9DJU - chains A and C; structure by electron microscopy, 4.00 A resolution.

# Chain A
Name: Dynein heavy chain, cytoplasmic
Source organism: Saccharomyces cerevisiae
UniProtKB: P36022 (DYHC_YEAST); numbering as in UniProt (aligned over 1219-4092)
Sequence (2875 residues; row label = number of the first residue in the row):
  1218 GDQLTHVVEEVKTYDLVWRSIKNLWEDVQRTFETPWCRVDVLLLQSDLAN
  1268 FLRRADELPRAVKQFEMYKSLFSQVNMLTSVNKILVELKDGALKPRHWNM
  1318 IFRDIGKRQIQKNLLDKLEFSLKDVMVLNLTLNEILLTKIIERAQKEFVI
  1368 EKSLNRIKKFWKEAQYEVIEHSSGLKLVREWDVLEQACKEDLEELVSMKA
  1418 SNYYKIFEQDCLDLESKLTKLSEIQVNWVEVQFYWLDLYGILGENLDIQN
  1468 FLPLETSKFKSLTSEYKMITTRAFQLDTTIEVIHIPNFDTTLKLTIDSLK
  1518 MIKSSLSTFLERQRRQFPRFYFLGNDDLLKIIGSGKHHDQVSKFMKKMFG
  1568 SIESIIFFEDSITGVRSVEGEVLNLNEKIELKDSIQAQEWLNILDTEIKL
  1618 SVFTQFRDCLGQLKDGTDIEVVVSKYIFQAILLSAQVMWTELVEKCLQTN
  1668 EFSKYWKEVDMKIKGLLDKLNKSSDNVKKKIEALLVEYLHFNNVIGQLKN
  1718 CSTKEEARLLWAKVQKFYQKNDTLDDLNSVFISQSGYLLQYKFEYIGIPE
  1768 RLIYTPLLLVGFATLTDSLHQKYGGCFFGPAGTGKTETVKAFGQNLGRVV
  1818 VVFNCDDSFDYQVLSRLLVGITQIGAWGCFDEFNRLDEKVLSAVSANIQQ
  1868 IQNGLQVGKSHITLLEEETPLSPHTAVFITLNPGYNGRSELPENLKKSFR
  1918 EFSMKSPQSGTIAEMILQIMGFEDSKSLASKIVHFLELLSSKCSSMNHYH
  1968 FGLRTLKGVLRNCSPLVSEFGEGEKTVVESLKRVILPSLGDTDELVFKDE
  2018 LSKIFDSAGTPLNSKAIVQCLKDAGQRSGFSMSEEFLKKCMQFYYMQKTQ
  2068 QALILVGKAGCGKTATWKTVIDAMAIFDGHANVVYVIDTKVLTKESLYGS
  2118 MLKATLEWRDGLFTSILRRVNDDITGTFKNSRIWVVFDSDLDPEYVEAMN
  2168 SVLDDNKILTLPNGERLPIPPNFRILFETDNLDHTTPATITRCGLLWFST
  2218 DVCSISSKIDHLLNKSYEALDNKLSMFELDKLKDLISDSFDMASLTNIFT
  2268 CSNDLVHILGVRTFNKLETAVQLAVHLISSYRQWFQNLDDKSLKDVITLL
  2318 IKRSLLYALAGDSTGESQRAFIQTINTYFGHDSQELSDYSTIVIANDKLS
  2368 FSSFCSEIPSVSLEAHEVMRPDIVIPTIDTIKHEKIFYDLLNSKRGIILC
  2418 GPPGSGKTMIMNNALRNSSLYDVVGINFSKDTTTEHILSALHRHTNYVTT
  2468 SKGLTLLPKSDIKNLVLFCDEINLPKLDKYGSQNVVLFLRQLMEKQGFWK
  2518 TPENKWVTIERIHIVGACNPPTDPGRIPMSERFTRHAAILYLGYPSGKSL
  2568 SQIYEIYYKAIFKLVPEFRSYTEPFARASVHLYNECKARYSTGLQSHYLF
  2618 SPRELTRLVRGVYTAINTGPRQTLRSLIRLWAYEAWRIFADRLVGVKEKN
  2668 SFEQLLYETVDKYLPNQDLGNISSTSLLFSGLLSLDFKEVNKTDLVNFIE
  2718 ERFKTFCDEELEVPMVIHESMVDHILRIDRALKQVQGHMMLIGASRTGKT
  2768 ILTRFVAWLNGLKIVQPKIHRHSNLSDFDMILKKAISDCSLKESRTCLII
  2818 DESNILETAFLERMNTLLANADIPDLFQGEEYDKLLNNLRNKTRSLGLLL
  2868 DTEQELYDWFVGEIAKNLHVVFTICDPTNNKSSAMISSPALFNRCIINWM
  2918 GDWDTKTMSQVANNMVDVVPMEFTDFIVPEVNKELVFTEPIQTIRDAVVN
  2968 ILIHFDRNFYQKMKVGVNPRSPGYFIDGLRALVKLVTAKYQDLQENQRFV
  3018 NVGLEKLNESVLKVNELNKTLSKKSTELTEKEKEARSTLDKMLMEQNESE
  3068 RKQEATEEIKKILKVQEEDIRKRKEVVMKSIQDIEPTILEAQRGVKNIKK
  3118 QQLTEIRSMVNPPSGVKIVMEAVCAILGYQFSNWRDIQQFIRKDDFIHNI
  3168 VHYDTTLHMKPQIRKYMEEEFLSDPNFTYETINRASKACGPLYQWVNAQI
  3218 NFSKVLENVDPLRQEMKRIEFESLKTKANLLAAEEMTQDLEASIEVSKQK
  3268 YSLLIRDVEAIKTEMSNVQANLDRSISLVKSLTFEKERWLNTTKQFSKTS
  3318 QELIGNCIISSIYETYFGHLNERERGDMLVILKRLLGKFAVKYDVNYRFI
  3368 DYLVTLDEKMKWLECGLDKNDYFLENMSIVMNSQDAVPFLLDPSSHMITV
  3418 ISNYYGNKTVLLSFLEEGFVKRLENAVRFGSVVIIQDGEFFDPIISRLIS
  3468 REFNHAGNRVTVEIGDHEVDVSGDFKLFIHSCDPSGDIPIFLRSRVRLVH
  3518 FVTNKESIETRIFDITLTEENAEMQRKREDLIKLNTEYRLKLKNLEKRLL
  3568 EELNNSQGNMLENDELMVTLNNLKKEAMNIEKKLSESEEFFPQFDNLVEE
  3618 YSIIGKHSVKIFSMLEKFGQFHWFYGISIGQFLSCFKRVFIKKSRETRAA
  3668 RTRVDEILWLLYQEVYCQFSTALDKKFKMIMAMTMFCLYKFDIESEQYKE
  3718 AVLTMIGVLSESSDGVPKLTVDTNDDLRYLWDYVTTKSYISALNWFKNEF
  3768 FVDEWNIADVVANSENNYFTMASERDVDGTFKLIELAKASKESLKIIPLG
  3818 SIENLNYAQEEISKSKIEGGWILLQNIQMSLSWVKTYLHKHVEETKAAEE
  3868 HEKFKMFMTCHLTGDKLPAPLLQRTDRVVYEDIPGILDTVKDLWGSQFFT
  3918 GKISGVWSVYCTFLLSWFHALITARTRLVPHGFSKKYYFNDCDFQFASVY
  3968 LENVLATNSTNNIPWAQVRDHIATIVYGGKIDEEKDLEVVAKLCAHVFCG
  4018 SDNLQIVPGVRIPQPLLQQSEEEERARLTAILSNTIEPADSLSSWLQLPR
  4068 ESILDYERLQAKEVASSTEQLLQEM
Disordered / not traced: 1218-1369, 1407-1424, 1468-1472, 1493-1504, 1903-1904, 2025-2030, 2238-2243, 2362-2365, 2467-2469, 2682-2685, 2787, 2861-2868, 2895-2897, 2942-2959, 2981-2984, 3026-3297, 3432-3434, 3459, 3474-3476, 3502-3504, 3574-3581, 3660-3668, 3738-3740, 3861-3866, 3917-3919, 4092
Construct notes: expression tag (1218); conflict Phe1575 (Leu in P36022), Ser1578 (Phe in P36022), Glu1668 (Gln in P36022), Val1777 (Ile in P36022), Val1984 (Ile in P36022), Val2936 (Ile in P36022), Gln3266 (Arg in P36022), Gly3343 (Ala in P36022), Val3444 (Ile in P36022), Arg3556 (Lys in P36022), Asp3742 (Asn in P36022), Val3895 (Phe in P36022), Asp4072 (Asn in P36022)
Residues lining bound ligands:
  - ADP (adenosine-5'-diphosphate), molecule 1: Leu1769, Ile1770, Thr1772, Ala1798, Gly1799, Thr1800, Gly1801, Lys1802, Thr1803, Glu1804, Asp1848, Glu1849, Asn1899, Pro1924, Ile1929, Leu1970, Arg1971, Lys1974
  - ADP, molecule 2: Pro2388, Ile2392, Pro2420, Gly2421, Ser2422, Gly2423, Lys2424, Thr2425, Met2426, Pro2562, Ile2570, Pro2619, Arg2620, Thr2623, Ala2907, Arg2911
  - ADP, molecule 3: Met2732, Val2733, His2735, Gly2760, Ala2761, Ser2762, Arg2763, Thr2764, Gly2765, Lys2766, Thr2767, Ile2768, Thr2890, Cys2892, Trp2920, Ile2993, Arg3512
  - ATP (adenosine-5'-triphosphate): Phe2047, Ser2048, Gly2074, Lys2075, Ala2076, Gly2077, Cys2078, Gly2079, Lys2080, Thr2081, Ala2082, Asp2155, Glu2195, Thr2196, Asp2197, Val2219, Cys2220, Ser2224, Lys2225, His2228, Glu2285, Arg2507, Glu2511, Arg2549, Arg2552, His2553
Curated features (UniProtKB/Swiss-Prot):
  - binding site (ATP): Gly1796 to Thr1803, Gly2074 to Thr2081, Gly2418 to Thr2425, Gly2760 to Thr2767
What the authors report for this chain:
  - mutagenesis - D2868K: increased catalytic activity
  - mutagenesis - D2868K: unchanged binding to Lis1 (citing earlier work)

# Chain C
Name: Nuclear distribution protein PAC1
Source organism: Saccharomyces cerevisiae
UniProtKB: P39946 (LIS1_YEAST); residues 1-494 here = UniProt positions 1-494
Sequence (495 residues; numbered 0 to 494; the number before each row is that of its first residue; numbering starts at 0):
     0 GMTNWQQQLPLTDTQKNELDKSVLRYLNWNYKQTVRHEHAQDYESVRHAI
    50 VTLSGFLLQESVDRQEFISNNDTSNESMVDIDELLLPKKWNSIVRLQKKI
   100 IELEQNTETLVSQIKDLNTQVSELAQFKPTTSNGTSAHNVLKWIPRNLPS
   150 CLINVESSVTSVKLHPNLPIVFVATDHGKLYAFDLFNYTIPLASLQSHTK
   200 AITSMDVLFTNYTNSSKKNYLVIVTASKDLQIHVFKWVSEECKFQQIRSL
   250 LGHEHIVSAVKIWQKNNDVHIASCSRDQTVKIWDFHNGWSLKTFQPHSQW
   300 VRSIDVLGDYIISGSHDTTLRLTHWPSGNGLSVGTGHEFPIEKVKFIHFI
   350 EDSPEIRFRTPSTDRYKNWGMQYCVSASRDRTIKIWEIPLPTLMAHRAPI
   400 PNPTDSNFRCVLTLKGHLSWVRDISIRGQYLFSCADDKSVRCWDLNTGQC
   450 LHVWEKLHTGFVNCLDLDVDFDSNVTPRQMMVTGGLDCKSNVFMR
Disordered / not traced: 0-138, 211-217, 238-240, 262-269, 350-355, 392-397
Construct notes: expression tag (0)
What the authors report for this chain:
  - mutagenesis - R275A/R301A/R378A/W419A/K437A: abolished catalytic activity with Dynein heavy chain, cytoplasmic (chain A)
  - mutagenesis - R275A/R301A/R378A/W419A/K437A: abolished binding to Dynein heavy chain, cytoplasmic (chain A) (citing earlier work)

# Interface between chain A and chain C
Pairs across the interface (13; chain A residue first):
  Leu2700(A) - Leu417(C)
  Ser2701(A) - Leu417(C)
  Leu2702(A) - Leu417(C)
  Asn2714(A) - Phe460(C)
  Phe2715(A) - Phe460(C)
  Glu2718(A) - Phe460(C)
  Arg2719(A) - Trp419(C)
  Thr2722(A) - Arg378(C)  hydrogen bond
  Asp2725(A) - Arg275(C)  hydrogen bond (backbone-side chain)
  Glu2726(A) - Arg301(C)  salt bridge
  Trp2775(A) - Arg378(C)
  Leu2776(A) - Trp419(C)  hydrophobic
  His3472(A) - Arg275(C)
Interface residues without a listed pair, chain A (15 interface residues in all): Leu2699, Lys2721
Interface residues without a listed pair, chain C (9 interface residues in all): Phe338, Ser418, Leu485

# Summary
15 residues of chain A and 9 residues of chain C are in contact, with 2 hydrogen bonds and 1 salt bridge.
Polar pairs include Glu2726(A)-Arg301(C), Thr2722(A)-Arg378(C) and Asp2725(A)-Arg275(C). The paper reports
that D2868K of chain A increases catalytic activity; R275A/R301A/R378A/W419A/K437A of chain C abolish
catalytic activity with Dynein heavy chain, cytoplasmic (chain A).
Chain A is Dynein heavy chain, cytoplasmic and chain C is Nuclear distribution protein PAC1, both from
Saccharomyces cerevisiae; the structure, CryoEM structures of yeast cytoplasmic dynein in the presence of ATP
and Lis1, was determined by electron microscopy, deposited together with 9DJ7, 9DJZ, 9DK0, 9DKH, 9DKM, 9DKX
and 6 further entries.
